Entry 2O25 (X-ray diffraction, 2.60 A resolution); this record covers chains A and D.

== Chain A ==
Molecule: Ubiquitin-conjugating enzyme E2-25 kDa
From: Homo sapiens
Notes: EC 6.3.2.19
Reference sequence: P61086 (UBC1_HUMAN); residues 1-200 here correspond to UniProt positions 0-199 (UniProt number = residue number - 1)
Chain sequence (202 residues; row label = number of the first residue in the row; numbers below 1 keep their minus sign (Gly-1 is residue -1)):
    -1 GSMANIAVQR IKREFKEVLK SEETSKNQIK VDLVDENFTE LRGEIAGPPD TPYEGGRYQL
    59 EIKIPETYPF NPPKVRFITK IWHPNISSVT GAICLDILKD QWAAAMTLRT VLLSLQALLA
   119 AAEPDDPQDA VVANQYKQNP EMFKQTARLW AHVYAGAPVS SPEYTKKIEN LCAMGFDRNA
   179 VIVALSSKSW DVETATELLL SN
Unresolved in the structure: -1 to 0, 200
Differences from the reference sequence: cloning artifact (-1 to 0)

== Chain D ==
Molecule: SUMO-1-conjugating enzyme UBC9
From: Homo sapiens
Notes: EC 6.3.2.19
Reference sequence: P63279 (UBC9_HUMAN); residues 1-158 here = UniProt positions 1-158
Chain sequence (160 residues; numbered -1 to 158; the number before each row is that of its first residue; numbers below 1 keep their minus sign (Gly-1 is residue -1)):
    -1 GSMSGIALSR LAQERKAWRK DHPFGFVAVP TKNPDGTMNL MNWECAIPGK KGTPWEGGLF
    59 KLRMLFKDDY PSSPPKCKFE PPLFHPNVYP SGTVCLSILE EDKDWRPAIT IKQILLGIQE
   119 LLNEPNIQDP AQAEAYTIYC QNRVEYEKRV RAQAKKFAPS
Unresolved in the structure: -1 to 1, 158
Differences from the reference sequence: cloning artifact (-1 to 0)
Swiss-Prot annotation at these positions:
  - region: Arg13 to Lys18 (Interaction with SUMO1)
  - active site: Cys93 (Glycyl thioester intermediate)
  - site: Ile4 (Interaction with RANBP2), Val25 (Interaction with RANBP2), Leu57 (Interaction with RANBP2), Asp100, Lys101 (Substrate binding)
  - modified residue: Ser2 (N-acetylserine), Lys65 (N6-acetyllysine), Ser71 (Phosphoserine)
  - cross-link (Glycyl lysine isopeptide (Lys-Gly)): Lys18 (interchain with G-Cter in SUMO2), Lys48 (interchain with G-Cter in SUMO2), Lys49 (interchain with G-Cter in SUMO1), Lys101 (interchain with G-Cter in SUMO2)

== Interface between chain A and chain D ==
Pairs across the interface (13):
  Ala171(A) with Ile4(D)
  Met172(A) with Arg8(D), hydrogen bond (backbone-side chain); Pro69(D)
  Gly173(A) with Pro69(D); Pro105(D); Ala106(D)
  Phe174(A) with Arg8(D)
  Glu191(A) with Lys14(D), salt bridge
  Thr194(A) with Gln11(D)
  Leu198(A) with Gln11(D); Ala15(D), hydrophobic; Thr108(D)
  Ser199(A) with Lys110(D), hydrogen bond (backbone-side chain)
Interface residues without a listed pair, chain D (12 interface residues in all): Ser7, Glu12

== In short ==
8 residues of chain A and 12 residues of chain D are in contact; the contacts include 2 hydrogen bonds and 1
salt bridge. Among the polar pairs are Glu191(A)-Lys14(D), Met172(A)-Arg8(D) and Ser199(A)-Lys110(D). UniProt
lists active-site residue Cys93(D) on chain D.
Chain A is Ubiquitin-conjugating enzyme E2-25 kDa and chain D is SUMO-1-conjugating enzyme UBC9, both from
Homo sapiens; the structure, Ubiquitin-Conjugating Enzyme E2-25 kDa Complexed With SUMO-1-Conjugating Enzyme
UBC9, was determined by X-ray diffraction.
